1YAN - chain A; structure by X-ray diffraction, 1.80 A resolution.

Chain A:
Protein: Lysozyme
Organism: Homo sapiens
Notes: EC 3.2.1.17
UniProtKB: P61626 (LYSC_HUMAN); residues 1-130 here correspond to UniProt positions 19-148 (UniProt number = residue number + 18)
Amino-acid sequence (130 residues; row label = number of the first residue in the row):
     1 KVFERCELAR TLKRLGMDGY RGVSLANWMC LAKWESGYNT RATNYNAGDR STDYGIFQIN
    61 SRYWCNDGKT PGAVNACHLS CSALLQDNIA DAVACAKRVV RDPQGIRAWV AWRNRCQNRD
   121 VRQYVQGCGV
Disulfide bonds: Cys6-Cys128, Cys30-Cys116, Cys65-Cys81, Cys77-Cys95
Differences from the reference sequence: engineered mutation Val23 (Ile41 in P61626)
Bound ions: Na+: Ser61, Cys65, Val74
Swiss-Prot annotation at these positions:
  - active site: Glu35, Asp53

In short:
Ser61, Cys65 and Val74 form the Na+ site. From UniProt: active-site residues Glu35 and Asp53.
Chain A is Lysozyme (Homo sapiens); the structure, Contribution of hydrophobic residues to the stability of
human lysozyme: calorimetric studies and X-ray structural analysis ..., was determined by X-ray diffraction,
deposited together with 1YAM, 1YAO, 1YAP and 1YAQ.
